Entry 7WCO (electron microscopy, 3.80 A resolution); this record covers chains J and K of the 3 polymer chains in the assembly.

# Chain J
Name: Spike glycoprotein E1
Source organism: Getah virus
UniProtKB: Q5Y388 (POLS_GETV); residues 1-438 here correspond to UniProt positions 816-1253 (UniProt number = residue number + 815)
Amino-acid sequence (438 residues; numbered 1 to 438; the number before each row is that of its first residue):
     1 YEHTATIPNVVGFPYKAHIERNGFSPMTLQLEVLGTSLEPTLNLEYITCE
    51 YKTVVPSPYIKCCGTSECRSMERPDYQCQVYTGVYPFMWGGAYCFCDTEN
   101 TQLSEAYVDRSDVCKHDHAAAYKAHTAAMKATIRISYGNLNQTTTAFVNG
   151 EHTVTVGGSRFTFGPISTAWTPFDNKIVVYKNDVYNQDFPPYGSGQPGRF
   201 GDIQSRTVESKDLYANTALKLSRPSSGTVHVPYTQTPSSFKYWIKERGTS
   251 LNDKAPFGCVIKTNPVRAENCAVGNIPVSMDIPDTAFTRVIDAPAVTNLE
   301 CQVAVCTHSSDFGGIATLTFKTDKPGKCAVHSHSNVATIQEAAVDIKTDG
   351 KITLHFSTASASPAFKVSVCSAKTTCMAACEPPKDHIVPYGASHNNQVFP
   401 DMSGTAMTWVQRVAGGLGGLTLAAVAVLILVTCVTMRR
Unresolved in the structure: 1-409
Construct notes: conflict Ser-239 (Gly1054 in Q5Y388)
Swiss-Prot annotation at these positions:
  - region: Val-84 to Thr-101 (E1 fusion peptide loop)
  - lipidation: Cys-433 (S-palmitoyl cysteine)
  - glycosylation (N-linked (GlcNAc...) asparagine): Asn-141, Asn-270

# Chain K
Name: Spike glycoprotein E2
Source organism: Getah virus
UniProtKB: Q5Y388 (POLS_GETV); residues 1-422 here correspond to UniProt positions 333-754 (UniProt number = residue number + 332)
Amino-acid sequence (422 residues; row label = number of the first residue in the row):
     1 SVTEHFNVYKATKPYLAYCADCGDGQFCYSPVAIEKIRDEASDGMIKIQV
    51 AAQIGINKGGTHEHNKIRYIAGHDMKEANRDSLQVHTSGVCAIRGTMGHF
   101 IVAYCPPGDELKVQFQDAESHTQACKVQYKHAPAPVGREKFTVRPHFGIE
   151 VPCTTYQLTTAPTEEEIDMHTPPDIPDITLLSQQSGNVKITAGGKTIRYN
   201 CTCGSGNVGTTSSDKTINSCKIAQCHAAVTNHDKWQYTSSFVPRADQLSR
   251 KGKVHVPFPLTNSTCRVPVARAPGVTYGKRELTVKLHPDHPTLLTYRSLG
   301 ADPRPYEEWIDRYVERTIPVTEEGIEYRWGNNPPVRLWAQLTTEGKPHGW
   351 PHEIILYYYGLYPAATIAAVSAAGLAVVLSLLASCYMFATARRKCLTPYA
   401 LTPGAVVPVTLGVLCCAPRAHA
Unresolved in the structure: 1-370
Construct notes: variant Glu-4 (Lys336 in Q5Y388), Glu-323 (Asp655 in Q5Y388)
Swiss-Prot annotation at these positions:
  - region: Gln-26 to Tyr-29 (Interaction with host Mxra8 receptor), His-62 to His-64 (Interaction with host Mxra8 receptor), Gln-184 to Asn-187 (Interaction with host Mxra8 receptor), Thr-216 to Ile-222 (Interaction with host Mxra8 receptor), Thr-390 to Lys-394 (Interaction with the capsid protein), Cys-395 to Cys-415 (Transient transmembrane before p62-6K protein processing)
  - site: Ala-422 (Cleavage)
  - lipidation: Cys-385 (S-stearoyl cysteine), Cys-395 (S-stearoyl cysteine), Cys-415 (S-palmitoyl cysteine), Cys-416 (S-palmitoyl cysteine)
  - glycosylation (N-linked (GlcNAc...) asparagine): Asn-200, Asn-262

# How chain J and chain K interact
Contacting residue pairs - 13 pairs, chain J then chain K:
  Leu-417(J) with Val-377(K), hydrophobic; Ser-380(K)
  Leu-420(J) with Ser-384(K)
  Thr-421(J) with Ser-380(K); Ser-384(K)
  Ala-424(J) with Ser-384(K); Phe-388(K), hydrophobic
  Val-425(J) with Met-387(K), hydrophobic
  Leu-428(J) with Met-387(K)
  Thr-432(J) with Lys-394(K)
  Thr-435(J) with Lys-394(K)
  Arg-438(J) with Cys-395(K); Pro-398(K)
Also at the interface, not in a pair above, chain J (11 interface residues in all): Val-427, Val-431
Also at the interface, not in a pair above, chain K (10 interface residues in all): Thr-390, Ala-391

# Summary
11 residues of chain J face 10 of chain K across their interface.
Chain J is Spike glycoprotein E1 and chain K is Spike glycoprotein E2, both from Getah virus; the structure,
Cryo-EM structure of alphavirus, Getah virus, was determined by electron microscopy.
